PDB entry 7GV3 | X-ray diffraction, 1.75 A resolution | chains A and D

Chain A:
Name: B-cell lymphoma 6 protein
Organism: Homo sapiens
Reference sequence: P41182 (BCL6_HUMAN); residue numbers follow UniProt; this construct covers 5-129
Chain sequence (128 residues; each row starts with the number of its first residue):
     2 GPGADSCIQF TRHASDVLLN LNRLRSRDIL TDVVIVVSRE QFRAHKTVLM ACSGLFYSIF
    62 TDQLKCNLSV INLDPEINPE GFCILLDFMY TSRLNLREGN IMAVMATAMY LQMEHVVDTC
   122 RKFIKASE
Not modelled in the structure: 2-5
Differences from the reference sequence: expression tag (2-4)
Ligand contacts: A1ACA (5-[(5-bromo-2-chloropyrimidin-4-yl)amino]-1,3-dihydro-2H-indol-2-one): N21, R24, L25, M51, A52, C53, S54, G55, Y58, Q113, M114, E115

Chain D:
Name: WVIP tetrapeptide
Chain sequence (6 residues; numbered 0 to 5; the number before each row is that of its first residue; numbering starts at 0):
     0 XWVIPA
Modified positions: ACE (acetyl group) at position 0

Chain A / chain D interface:
Pairs across the interface (11):
  C8(A) - P4(D)
  I9(A) - W1(D)  hydrophobic
  I9(A) - V2(D)
  Q10(A) - ACE_0(D)
  Q10(A) - W1(D)
  Q10(A) - V2(D)  hydrogen bond (backbone-backbone)
  Q10(A) - P4(D)
  F11(A) - ACE_0(D)
  F11(A) - W1(D)
  T12(A) - ACE_0(D)  hydrogen bond (backbone-backbone)
  T12(A) - V2(D)
Also at the interface, not in a pair above, chain D (5 interface residues in all): I3

Overview:
Chain A and chain D each contribute 5 residues to their interface; the contacts include 2 hydrogen bonds.
Main-chain hydrogen bonds include Q10(A)-V2(D) and T12(A)-ACE_0(D). Ligands of chain A: compound A1ACA.
Chain A is B-cell lymphoma 6 protein (Homo sapiens) and chain D is WVIP tetrapeptide; the structure, Crystal
Structure of B-cell lymphoma 6 protein BTB domain in complex with ligand 2 at 15.00 ..., was determined by
X-ray diffraction, deposited together with 7GUD, 7GUE, 7GUF, 7GUG, 7GUH, 7GUI and 126 further entries.
